PDB entry 3DGN | X-ray diffraction, 2.70 A resolution | chain A

Chain A:
Molecule: ATP Binding Protein-DX
Sequence (81 residues; each row starts with the number of its first residue; numbers below 1 keep their minus sign (Gly-1 is residue -1)):
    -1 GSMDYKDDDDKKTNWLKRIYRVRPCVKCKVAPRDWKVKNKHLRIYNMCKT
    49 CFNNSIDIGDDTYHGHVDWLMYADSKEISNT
Not modelled in the structure: -1 to 4, 74-79
Ion coordination: Zn2+: Cys23, Cys26, Cys46, Cys49
Ligand contacts: ADP (adenosine-5'-diphosphate): Asp32, Lys34, Arg41, Tyr43, Asn44, Met45, Cys46, Phe50, Tyr61, His62, Gly63, His64

Overview:
Ligands of chain A: ADP. Cys23, Cys26, Cys46 and Cys49 coordinate Zn2+.
Chain A is ATP Binding Protein-DX; the structure, A non-biological ATP binding protein crystallized in the
presence of 100 mM ADP, was determined by X-ray diffraction together with 3DGL and 3DGO from the same study.
